Entry 7QV7 (electron microscopy, 3.40 A resolution); this record covers chains G and X of the 16 polymer chains in the assembly.

# Chain G
Name: Hydrogen dependent carbon dioxide reductase subunit HycB3
From: Thermoanaerobacter kivui
Notes: EC 1.-.-.-
UniProt: A0A097ATJ9 (A0A097ATJ9_THEKI); residues 1-184 here = UniProt positions 1-184
Sequence (184 residues; row label = number of the first residue in the row):
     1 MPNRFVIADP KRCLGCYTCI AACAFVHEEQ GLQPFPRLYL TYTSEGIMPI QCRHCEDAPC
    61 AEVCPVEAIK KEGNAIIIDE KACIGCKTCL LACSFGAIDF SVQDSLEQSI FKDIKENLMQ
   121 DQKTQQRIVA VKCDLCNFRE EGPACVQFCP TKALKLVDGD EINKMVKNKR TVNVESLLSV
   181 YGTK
Unresolved in the structure: 1, 120-126, 183-184
Bound ions: 4Fe-4S cluster Fe site 1: Cys13, Cys16, Cys19, Cys149; 4Fe-4S cluster Fe site 2: Cys23, Cys133, Cys136, Cys145; 4Fe-4S cluster Fe site 3: Cys52, Cys55, Cys60, Cys93; 4Fe-4S cluster Fe site 4: Cys64, Cys83, Cys86, Cys89
Small-molecule neighbours:
  - 4Fe-4S cluster (SF4), molecule 1: Arg12, Cys13, Leu14, Gly15, Cys16, Tyr17, Thr18, Cys19, Leu40, Pro49, Cys149, Pro150, Thr151, Ala153, Leu154
  - 4Fe-4S cluster (SF4), molecule 2: Cys23, His27, Arg37, Leu38, Cys133, Asp134, Leu135, Cys136, Pro143, Ala144, Cys145
  - 4Fe-4S cluster (SF4), molecule 3: Cys52, Arg53, Cys55, Ala58, Pro59, Cys60, Ala92, Cys93, Ser94, Phe95, Ala97, Ile98, Lys132
  - 4Fe-4S cluster (SF4), molecule 4: Val63, Cys64, Pro65, Val66, Ala68, Ile69, Ile78, Cys83, Ile84, Gly85, Cys86, Thr88, Cys89, Phe100, Ala130

# Chain X
Name: Hydrogen dependent carbon dioxide reductase subunit HycB4
From: Thermoanaerobacter kivui
Notes: EC 1.-.-.-
UniProt: A0A097ATK6 (A0A097ATK6_THEKI); residue numbers follow UniProt; this construct covers 1-210
Sequence (210 residues; row label = number of the first residue in the row):
     1 MYQKVNCYSI LFLKGVDKMK TQLNPFVVAN PAKCIGCKAC EVACFAVHNR NNHVGATVGT
    61 VSIPVIPRLH LIKTEHGTMP IQCRHCEDAP CANVCTVGAI KREGNAIVVD EKLCIGCKSC
   121 LLACPFGAIE LLPQYEDGRE VFQINLKEES ESGLVQEPRI IAYKCDLCND LGEPACVKAC
   181 PENALTLVMP TEMKKARNKE AALSFLRVVR
Unresolved in the structure: 1-20, 148-153, 210
Bound ions: 4Fe-4S cluster Fe site 1: Cys34, Cys37, Cys40, Cys180; 4Fe-4S cluster Fe site 2: Cys44, Cys165, Cys168, Cys176; 4Fe-4S cluster Fe site 3: Cys83, Cys86, Cys91, Cys124; 4Fe-4S cluster Fe site 4: Cys95, Cys114, Cys117, Cys120
Small-molecule neighbours:
  - 4Fe-4S cluster (SF4), molecule 1: Val27, Cys44, His48, Arg68, Leu69, Cys165, Asp166, Leu167, Cys168, Pro174, Ala175, Cys176
  - 4Fe-4S cluster (SF4), molecule 2: Cys34, Ile35, Gly36, Cys37, Lys38, Ala39, Cys40, Leu71, Pro80, Ala179, Cys180, Pro181, Glu182, Leu185
  - 4Fe-4S cluster (SF4), molecule 3: Cys83, Arg84, His85, Cys86, Ala89, Pro90, Cys91, Ile107, Cys124, Pro125, Phe126, Ile129, Lys164
  - 4Fe-4S cluster (SF4), molecule 4: Cys95, Val97, Ala99, Ile100, Val109, Leu113, Cys114, Ile115, Gly116, Cys117, Cys120, Leu131, Ala162

# Interface between chain G and chain X
Pairs across the interface - 49 pairs, chain G then chain X:
  Pro2(G) - Lys118(X)
  Asn3(G) - Lys118(X)  hydrogen bond (backbone-side chain)
  Phe5(G) - Lys118(X)
  Ile7(G) - Leu122(X)  hydrophobic
  Arg53(G) - Ser119(X)  hydrogen bond
  Cys55(G) - Ile115(X)  hydrophobic
  Glu56(G) - Ile115(X)
  Glu56(G) - Gly116(X)
  Glu56(G) - Lys118(X)  salt bridge
  Glu56(G) - Leu131(X)
  Glu56(G) - Gln143(X)
  Glu56(G) - Leu146(X)
  Glu56(G) - Ile160(X)
  Asp57(G) - Cys114(X)
  Asp57(G) - Ile115(X)  hydrogen bond (backbone-backbone)
  Asp57(G) - Gly116(X)
  Asp57(G) - Gln143(X)  hydrogen bond (backbone-side chain)
  Asp57(G) - Arg159(X)
  Asp57(G) - Ile160(X)
  Pro59(G) - Ile115(X)  hydrophobic
  Ala61(G) - Asn145(X)
  Glu62(G) - Gln143(X)  hydrogen bond
  Glu67(G) - Asn145(X)  hydrogen bond
  Lys71(G) - Lys147(X)
  Lys71(G) - Glu157(X)  salt bridge
  Ser94(G) - Thr96(X)
  Ser94(G) - Val97(X)
  Phe95(G) - Thr96(X)
  Phe95(G) - Cys117(X)  hydrophobic
  Ile162(G) - Lys118(X)
  Ile162(G) - Leu121(X)  hydrophobic
  Lys169(G) - Leu121(X)
  Lys169(G) - Cys124(X)
  Lys169(G) - Pro125(X)
  Arg170(G) - His70(X)
  Arg170(G) - Ile72(X)
  Arg170(G) - Ile81(X)
  Arg170(G) - Gly127(X)  hydrogen bond (side chain-backbone)
  Thr171(G) - Ile72(X)
  Asn173(G) - Phe126(X)
  Val174(G) - Ile72(X)  hydrophobic
  Val174(G) - Met79(X)  hydrophobic
  Val174(G) - Ile81(X)  hydrophobic
  Glu175(G) - Thr74(X)  hydrogen bond
  Leu177(G) - Met79(X)  hydrophobic
  Leu177(G) - Arg84(X)
  Leu178(G) - Pro31(X)  hydrophobic
  Leu178(G) - Thr74(X)
  Leu178(G) - His76(X)
Other interface residues (no listed pair), chain G (28 interface residues in all): Arg4, His54, Ala58, Val166
Other interface residues (no listed pair), chain X (32 interface residues in all): Gly77, Pro158

# In short
28 residues of chain G face 32 of chain X across their interface, with 8 hydrogen bonds and 2 salt bridges.
Polar contacts include Glu56(G)-Lys118(X), Lys71(G)-Glu157(X) and Asn3(G)-Lys118(X). Chain G binds 4 copies of
4Fe-4S cluster. Bound to chain X: 4 copies of 4Fe-4S cluster.
Here chain G is Hydrogen dependent carbon dioxide reductase subunit HycB3 and chain X is Hydrogen dependent
carbon dioxide reductase subunit HycB4, both from Thermoanaerobacter kivui. Entry 7QV7 (Cryo-EM structure of
Hydrogen-dependent CO2 reductase) was determined by electron microscopy.
